PDB entry 4FLL | X-ray diffraction, 1.50 A resolution | chain A

Chain A:
Protein: Methionine aminopeptidase 1
Organism: Homo sapiens
Notes: EC 3.4.11.18
UniProtKB: P53582 (AMPM1_HUMAN); residues 90-395 here correspond to UniProt positions 81-386 (UniProt number = residue number - 9)
Chain sequence (326 residues; numbered 89 to 414; the number before each row is that of its first residue):
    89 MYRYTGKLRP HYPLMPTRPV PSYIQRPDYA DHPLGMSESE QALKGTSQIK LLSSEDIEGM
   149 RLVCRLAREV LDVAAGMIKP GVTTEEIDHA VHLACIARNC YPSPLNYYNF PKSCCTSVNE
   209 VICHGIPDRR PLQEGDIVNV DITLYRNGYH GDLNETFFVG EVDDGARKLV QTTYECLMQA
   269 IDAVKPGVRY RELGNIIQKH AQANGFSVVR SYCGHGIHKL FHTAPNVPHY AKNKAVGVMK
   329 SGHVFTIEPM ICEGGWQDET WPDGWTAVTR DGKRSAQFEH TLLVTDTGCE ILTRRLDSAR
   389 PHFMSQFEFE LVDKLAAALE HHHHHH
Disordered / not traced: 89, 394-414
Sequence notes: expression tag (89, 396-414)
Swiss-Prot annotation at these positions:
  - binding site (a protein): H212, H310
  - binding site (Zn(2+)): D229, D240, H303, E336, E367
Metal / ion sites: Na+: N207, V209, S363; Mn2+ site 1: D229, D240, E367 (together with YZ6); Mn2+ site 2: D240, H303, E336, E367 (together with YZ6)
Ligand contacts: YZ6 ((E,2R,3R,4S,5R)-N-[(3R)-3-(furan-2-yl)-3-phenyl-propyl]-2-methoxy-8,8-dimethyl-3,4,5-tris(oxidanyl)non-6-enamide): P192, Y195, F198, C203, C211, H212, D229, T231, D240, S299, Y300, C301, G302, H303, F309, H310, T311, P313, N314, E336, M338, W353, Q365, E367
What the authors report for this chain:
  - conformationally variable residues: K132 to T134
  - catalytic residues: H212, H310 (by similarity / conservation)

Summary:
Bound to chain A: compound YZ6. The Na+ site is built by N207, V209 and S363. D229, D240 and E367 form the
Mn2+ site 1. UniProt lists protein-binding residues H212 and H310 and 5 Zn2+-binding residues. The paper
reports catalytic residues H212 and H310; conformational variability at K132.
Chain A is Methionine aminopeptidase 1 (Homo sapiens); the structure, Human MetAP1 with bengamide analog YZ6,
in Mn form, was determined by X-ray diffraction, deposited together with 4FLI, 4FLJ and 4FLK.
